Entry 8TQ5 (X-ray diffraction, 2.30 A resolution); this record covers chains A and L of the 5 polymer chains in the assembly.

[Chain A]
Protein: HLA class I histocompatibility antigen B alpha chain (HLA-B*44:05)
Source organism: Homo sapiens
UniProt: Q860B7 (Q860B7_HUMAN); residues 2-274 here correspond to UniProt positions 1-273 (UniProt number = residue number - 1)
Amino-acid sequence (274 residues; numbered 1 to 274; the number before each row is that of its first residue):
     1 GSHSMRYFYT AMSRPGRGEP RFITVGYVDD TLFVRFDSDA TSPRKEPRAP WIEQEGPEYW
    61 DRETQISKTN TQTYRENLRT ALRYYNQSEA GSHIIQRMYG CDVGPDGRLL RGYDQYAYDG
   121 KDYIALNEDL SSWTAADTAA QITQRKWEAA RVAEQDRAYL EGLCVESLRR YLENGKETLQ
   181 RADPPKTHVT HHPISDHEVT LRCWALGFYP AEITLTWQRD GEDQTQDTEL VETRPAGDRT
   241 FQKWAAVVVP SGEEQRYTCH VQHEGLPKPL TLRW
Unresolved in the structure: 268-274
Disulfides: C101-C164, C203-C259
Differences from the reference sequence: expression tag (1)

[Chain L]
Protein: Fab DX17 L-chain
Source organism: Mus musculus
Notes: antibody fragment or engineered binder
Amino-acid sequence (214 residues; row label = number of the first residue in the row):
     1 SIVMTQTPKF LLVSAGDRVT ITCKASQTVS NDVTWYQQKP GQSPKLLIYY ASNRYTGVPD
    61 RFTGSGYGTD FTFTINTVQA EDLAVYFCQQ DYSSPFTFGS GTKLEKKRAD AAPTVSIFPP
   121 SSEQLTSGGA SVVCFLNNFY PKDINVKWKI DGSERQNGVL NSWTDQDSKD STYSMSSTLT
   181 LTKDEYERHN SYTCEATHKT STSPIVKSFN RNEC
Unresolved in the structure: 214
Disulfides: C23-C88, C134-C194

[Chain A / chain L interface]
Pairs across the interface (6):
  Q87(A) - Y67(L)
  K121(A) - N31(L)  hydrogen bond
  K121(A) - D32(L)  salt bridge
  K121(A) - Y50(L)
  A136(A) - N53(L)
  D137(A) - N53(L)
Other interface residues (no listed pair), chain A (5 interface residues in all): T138
Other interface residues (no listed pair), chain L (6 interface residues in all): Y49
From the paper, about this interface:
  - epitope / paratope residues, chain A: Q87(A), A136(A)

[Summary]
Chain A and chain L form an interface of 5 and 6 residues respectively, with 1 hydrogen bond and 1 salt
bridge. Polar contacts include K121(A)-D32(L) and K121(A)-N31(L). The paper reports epitope/paratope residues
Q87(A) and A136(A).
Here chain A is HLA class I histocompatibility antigen B alpha chain (HLA-B*44:05) (Homo sapiens) and chain L
is Fab DX17 L-chain (Mus musculus). Entry 8TQ5 (Crystal structure of Fab DX17 in complex with MHC-I
(HLA-B*44:05)) was determined by X-ray diffraction.
